6N3Q - chains A and D of the 6 polymer chains in the assembly; structure by electron microscopy, 3.68 A resolution.

[Chain A]
Name: Protein transport protein SEC61
Source organism: Saccharomyces cerevisiae (strain ATCC 204508 / S288c)
UniProtKB: P32915 (SC61A_YEAST); residue numbers follow UniProt; this construct covers 1-480
Sequence (480 residues; each row starts with the number of its first residue):
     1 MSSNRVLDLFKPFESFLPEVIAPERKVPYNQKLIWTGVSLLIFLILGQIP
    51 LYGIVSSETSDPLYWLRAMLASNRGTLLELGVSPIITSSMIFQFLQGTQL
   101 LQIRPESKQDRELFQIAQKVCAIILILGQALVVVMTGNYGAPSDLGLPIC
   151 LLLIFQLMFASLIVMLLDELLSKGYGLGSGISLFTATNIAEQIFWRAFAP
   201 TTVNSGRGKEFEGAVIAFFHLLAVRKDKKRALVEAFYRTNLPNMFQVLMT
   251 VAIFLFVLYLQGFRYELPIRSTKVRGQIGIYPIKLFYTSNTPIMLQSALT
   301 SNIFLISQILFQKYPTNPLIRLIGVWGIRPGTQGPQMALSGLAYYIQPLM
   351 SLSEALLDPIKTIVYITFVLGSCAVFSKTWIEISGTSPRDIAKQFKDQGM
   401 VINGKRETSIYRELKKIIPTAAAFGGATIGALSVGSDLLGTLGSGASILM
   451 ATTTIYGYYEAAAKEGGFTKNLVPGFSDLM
Disordered / not traced: 1-9, 58-72, 143-146, 311-359, 469-480
Swiss-Prot annotation at these positions:
  - mutagenesis: Lys273 (K273P/G: Severe growth defect), Arg275 (R275D/G/P/Q/Y: Severe growth defect; R275E/F/V: Severe growth defect; lowers SRP-dependent and SRP-independent translocation), Gly276 (G276P: Severe growth defect), Lys405 (K405D/E/P: Severe growth defect), Arg406 (R406D: Severe growth defect; lowers SRP-dependent translocation; R406E: Severe growth defect; lowers SRP-dependent and SRP-independent translocation; R406H/W: Severe growth defect)

[Chain D]
Name: Protein translocation protein SEC63
Source organism: Saccharomyces cerevisiae (strain ATCC 204508 / S288c)
UniProtKB: P14906 (SEC63_YEAST); residue numbers follow UniProt; this construct covers 1-663
Sequence (663 residues; each row starts with the number of its first residue):
     1 MPTNYEYDEASETWPSFILTGLLMVVGPMTLLQIYQIFFGANAEDGNSGK
    51 SKEFNEEVFKNLNEEYTSDEIKQFRRKFDKNSNKKSKIWSRRNIIIIVGW
   101 ILVAILLQRINSNDAIKDAATKLFDPYEILGISTSASDRDIKSAYRKLSV
   151 KFHPDKLAKGLTPDEKSVMEETYVQITKAYESLTDELVRQNYLKYGHPDG
   201 PQSTSHGIALPRFLVDGSASPLLVVCYVALLGLILPYFVSRWWARTQSYT
   251 KKGIHNVTASNFVSNLVNYKPSEIVTTDLILHWLSFAHEFKQFFPDLQPT
   301 DFEKLLQDHINRRDSGKLNNAKFRIVAKCHSLLHGLLDIACGFRNLDIAL
   351 GAINTFKCIVQAVPLTPNCQILQLPNVDKEHFITKTGDIHTLGKLFTLED
   401 AKIGEVLGIKDQAKLNETLRVASHIPNLKIIKADFLVPGENQVTPSSTPY
   451 ISLKVLVRSAKQPLIPTSLIPEENLTEPQDFESQRDPFAMMSKQPLVPYS
   501 FAPFFPTKRRGSWCCLVSSQKDGKILQTPIIIEKLSYKNLNDDKDFFDKR
   551 IKMDLTKHEKFDINDWEIGTIKIPLGQPAPETVGDFFFRVIVKSTDYFTT
   601 DLDITMNMKVRDSPAVEQVEVYSEEDDEYSTDDDETESDDESDASDYTDI
   651 DTDTEAEDDESPE
Disordered / not traced: 1-2, 37-53, 79-92, 116-201, 551-556, 613-663
Swiss-Prot annotation at these positions:
  - modified residue: Ser512 (Phosphoserine)
  - mutagenesis: Ala179 (A179T: Temperature-sensitive), Pro426 (P426L: Temperature-sensitive), Ile431 (I431N: Temperature-sensitive), Pro503 (P503A: Temperature-sensitive), Gly511 (G511R: Temperature-sensitive), Thr652 (T652A: Abolishes interaction with SEC62; defect in protein translocation), Thr654 (T654A: Abolishes interaction with SEC62; defect in protein translocation)

[How chain A and chain D interact]
Contacting residue pairs (48):
  Lys26(A) - Lys251(D)
  Asn30(A) - Trp242(D)
  Gln31(A) - Trp243(D)
  Gln31(A) - Thr246(D)
  Ile34(A) - Trp242(D)  hydrophobic
  Trp35(A) - Trp243(D)
  Leu41(A) - Leu235(D)  hydrophobic
  Ile45(A) - Tyr227(D)
  Ile45(A) - Leu231(D)  hydrophobic
  Pro200(A) - Phe17(D)  hydrophobic
  Pro200(A) - Ala209(D)  hydrogen bond (backbone-backbone)
  Thr201(A) - Gly207(D)
  Thr201(A) - Ile208(D)
  Thr202(A) - Ser205(D)
  Thr202(A) - His206(D)
  Thr202(A) - Gly207(D)  hydrogen bond (backbone-backbone)
  Val203(A) - Ser205(D)
  Val203(A) - His206(D)
  Asn204(A) - Ser203(D)
  Asn204(A) - Ser205(D)  hydrogen bond
  Ser205(A) - Thr204(D)
  Lys209(A) - Thr13(D)
  Phe211(A) - Thr13(D)
  Ile216(A) - Phe17(D)  hydrophobic
  Ile216(A) - Thr20(D)
  Phe219(A) - Thr20(D)
  Phe219(A) - Leu23(D)  hydrophobic
  His220(A) - Ser16(D)  hydrogen bond
  Val224(A) - Ile110(D)  hydrophobic
  Val224(A) - Ala115(D)
  Pro268(A) - Phe481(D)  hydrophobic
  Arg270(A) - Gly439(D)
  Val274(A) - Ser446(D)
  Val274(A) - Thr448(D)
  Arg275(A) - Glu440(D)  salt bridge
  Arg275(A) - Thr444(D)
  Arg275(A) - Ser447(D)
  Arg275(A) - Thr448(D)
  Gly276(A) - Val437(D)
  Gly276(A) - Pro438(D)
  Gly276(A) - Thr448(D)
  Ile278(A) - Pro438(D)
  Ile278(A) - Phe481(D)  hydrophobic
  Ile278(A) - Arg485(D)
  Gly279(A) - Phe481(D)
  Ile280(A) - Phe481(D)  hydrophobic
  Ile280(A) - Arg485(D)
  Asn403(A) - Phe481(D)
Also at the interface, not in a pair above, chain A (36 interface residues in all): Arg25, Val38, Phe198, Gly206, Val215, Ala223, Lys273, Gln277
Also at the interface, not in a pair above, chain D (39 interface residues in all): Tyr5, Glu12, Leu19, Met24, Gln202, Val239, Gln247, Gln484

[In short]
The interface between chain A and chain D involves 36 residues on one side and 39 on the other, with 4
hydrogen bonds and 1 salt bridge. Polar pairs include Arg275(A)-Glu440(D), Asn204(A)-Ser205(D) and
His220(A)-Ser16(D).
Here chain A is Protein transport protein SEC61 and chain D is Protein translocation protein SEC63, both from
Saccharomyces cerevisiae (strain ATCC 204508 / S288c). Entry 6N3Q (Cryo-EM structure of the yeast Sec complex)
was determined by electron microscopy.
